Entry 5FG7 (X-ray diffraction, 2.70 A resolution); this record covers chains A and B of the 28 polymer chains in the assembly.

== Chain A ==
Molecule: Proteasome subunit alpha type-2
Organism: Saccharomyces cerevisiae S288c
Notes: EC 3.4.25.1
UniProt: P23639 (PSA2_YEAST); numbering as in UniProt (aligned over 1-250)
Amino-acid sequence (250 residues; row label = number of the first residue in the row):
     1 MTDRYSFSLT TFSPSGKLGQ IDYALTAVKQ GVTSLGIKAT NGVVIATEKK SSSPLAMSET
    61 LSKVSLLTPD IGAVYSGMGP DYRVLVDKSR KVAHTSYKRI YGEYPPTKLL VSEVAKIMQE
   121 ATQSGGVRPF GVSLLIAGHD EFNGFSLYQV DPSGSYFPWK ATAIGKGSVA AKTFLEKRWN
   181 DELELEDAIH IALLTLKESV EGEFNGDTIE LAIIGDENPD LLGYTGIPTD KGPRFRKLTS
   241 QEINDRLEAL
Curated features (UniProtKB/Swiss-Prot):
  - cross-link: K108 (Glycyl lysine isopeptide (Lys-Gly) (interchain with G-Cter in ubiquitin))

== Chain B ==
Molecule: Proteasome subunit alpha type-3
Organism: Saccharomyces cerevisiae S288c
Notes: EC 3.4.25.1
UniProt: P23638 (PSA3_YEAST); residues 0-257 here correspond to UniProt positions 1-258 (UniProt number = residue number + 1)
Amino-acid sequence (258 residues; numbered 0 to 257; the number before each row is that of its first residue; numbering starts at 0):
     0 MGSRRYDSRT TIFSPEGRLY QVEYALESIS HAGTAIGIMA SDGIVLAAER KVTSTLLEQD
    60 TSTEKLYKLN DKIAVAVAGL TADAEILINT ARIHAQNYLK TYNEDIPVEI LVRRLSDIKQ
   120 GYTQHGGLRP FGVSFIYAGY DDRYGYQLYT SNPSGNYTGW KAISVGANTS AAQTLLQMDY
   180 KDDMKVDDAI ELALKTLSKT TDSSALTYDR LEFATIRKGA NDGEVYQKIF KPQEIKDILV
   240 KTGITKKDED EEADEDMK
Unresolved in the structure: 0, 245-257
Curated features (UniProtKB/Swiss-Prot):
  - cross-link (Glycyl lysine isopeptide (Lys-Gly)): K99 (interchain with G-Cter in ubiquitin), K198 (interchain with G-Cter in ubiquitin), K230 (interchain with G-Cter in ubiquitin)

== Chain A / chain B interface ==
Contacting residue pairs - 64 pairs, chain A then chain B:
  R4(A) - S2(B)  hydrogen bond (backbone-side chain)
  Y5(A) - S2(B)
  Y5(A) - Y5(B)
  S6(A) - G125(B)
  S6(A) - L127(B)
  F7(A) - S2(B)
  F7(A) - Y5(B)
  F7(A) - D6(B)
  F7(A) - G126(B)
  S8(A) - G126(B)  hydrogen bond (backbone-backbone)
  S8(A) - L127(B)
  S8(A) - R128(B)  hydrogen bond (side chain-backbone)
  T10(A) - R128(B)
  T11(A) - S7(B)
  T11(A) - T9(B)
  T11(A) - Q20(B)
  F12(A) - Q20(B)
  F12(A) - Y23(B)
  F12(A) - A24(B)  hydrophobic
  F12(A) - L79(B)  hydrophobic
  F12(A) - R128(B)
  F12(A) - P129(B)
  F12(A) - G131(B)
  S13(A) - Y23(B)
  P14(A) - Y23(B)  hydrophobic
  P14(A) - E26(B)
  S15(A) - E26(B)
  S15(A) - H30(B)
  G16(A) - Y23(B)
  G16(A) - S27(B)  hydrogen bond (backbone-side chain)
  L18(A) - R128(B)
  K38(A) - E57(B)  salt bridge
  K116(A) - I85(B)
  Q119(A) - A81(B)
  Q119(A) - D82(B)  hydrogen bond
  Q119(A) - I85(B)
  Q119(A) - R128(B)
  T122(A) - R128(B)  hydrogen bond (backbone-side chain)
  Q123(A) - Y121(B)
  Q123(A) - L127(B)
  Q123(A) - R128(B)  hydrogen bond (side chain-backbone)
  Q123(A) - P129(B)
  Q123(A) - F130(B)
  G125(A) - L127(B)
  S153(A) - A81(B)
  G154(A) - A81(B)
  S155(A) - A81(B)
  Y156(A) - E84(B)  hydrogen bond
  F157(A) - L56(B)  hydrophobic
  P158(A) - L56(B)
  P158(A) - E57(B)  hydrogen bond (backbone-backbone)
  P158(A) - T60(B)
  P158(A) - S61(B)
  W159(A) - S53(B)
  W159(A) - L55(B)
  W159(A) - L56(B)
  K160(A) - T54(B)
  K160(A) - L55(B)  hydrogen bond (backbone-backbone)
  K160(A) - L56(B)
  K160(A) - E57(B)
  A161(A) - L55(B)
  L175(A) - L55(B)  hydrophobic
  E176(A) - T54(B)
  E176(A) - L55(B)
Interface residues without a listed pair, chain A (33 interface residues in all): S112, S124, K172
Interface residues without a listed pair, chain B (32 interface residues in all): T80

== Overview ==
33 residues of chain A and 32 residues of chain B are in contact; the contacts include 10 hydrogen bonds and 1
salt bridge. Polar pairs include K38(A)-E57(B), R4(A)-S2(B) and S8(A)-R128(B).
Here chain A is Proteasome subunit alpha type-2 and chain B is Proteasome subunit alpha type-3, both from
Saccharomyces cerevisiae S288c. Entry 5FG7 (Yeast 20S proteasome beta2-T1A mutant) was determined by X-ray
diffraction (same publication as 5CZ4, 5CZ5, 5CZ6, 5CZ7, 5CZ8, 5CZ9 and 16 further entries).
